7BW4 - chains B and C of the 4 polymer chains in the assembly; structure by electron microscopy, 3.70 A resolution.

Chain B:
Name: Non-structural protein 8
From: Severe acute respiratory syndrome coronavirus 2
Reference sequence: P0DTD1 (R1AB_SARS2); residues 1-198 here correspond to UniProt positions 3943-4140 (UniProt number = residue number + 3942)
Amino-acid sequence (198 residues; row label = number of the first residue in the row):
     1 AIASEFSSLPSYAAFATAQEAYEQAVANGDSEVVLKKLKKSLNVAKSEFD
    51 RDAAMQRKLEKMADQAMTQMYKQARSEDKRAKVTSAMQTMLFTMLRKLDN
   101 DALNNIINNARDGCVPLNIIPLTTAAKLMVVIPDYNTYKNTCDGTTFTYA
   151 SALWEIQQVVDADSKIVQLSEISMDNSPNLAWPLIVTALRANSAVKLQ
Not modelled in the structure: 1-77, 193-198
Swiss-Prot annotation at these positions:
  - site: Q198 (Cleavage)

Chain C:
Name: Non-structural protein 7
From: Severe acute respiratory syndrome coronavirus 2
Reference sequence: P0DTD1 (R1AB_SARS2); residues 1-83 here correspond to UniProt positions 3860-3942 (UniProt number = residue number + 3859)
Amino-acid sequence (83 residues; numbered 1 to 83; the number before each row is that of its first residue):
     1 SKMSDVKCTSVVLLSVLQQLRVESSSKLWAQCVQLHNDILLAKDTTEAFE
    51 KMVSLLSVLLSMQGAVDINKLCEEMLDNRATLQ
Not modelled in the structure: 66-83
Swiss-Prot annotation at these positions:
  - site: Q83 (Cleavage)

Interface between chain B and chain C:
Contacting residue pairs (5; chain B residue first):
  D163(B) - S24(C)
  P178(B) - K27(C)
  N179(B) - K27(C)  hydrogen bond (backbone-side chain)
  L180(B) - K27(C)
  W182(B) - S26(C)
Also at the interface, not in a pair above, chain B (6 interface residues in all): A181
Also at the interface, not in a pair above, chain C (4 interface residues in all): S25

Overview:
6 residues of chain B face 4 of chain C across their interface, with 1 hydrogen bond. The hydrogen-bonded pair
is N179(B)-K27(C).
Here chain B is Non-structural protein 8 and chain C is Non-structural protein 7, both from Severe acute
respiratory syndrome coronavirus 2. Entry 7BW4 (Structure of the RNA-dependent RNA polymerase from SARS-CoV-2)
was determined by electron microscopy.
